8HJU - chains L and Y of the 36 polymer chains in the assembly; structure by electron microscopy, 2.80 A resolution.

== Chain L ==
Protein: Reaction center protein L chain
From: Roseiflexus castenholzii DSM 13941
UniProt: A7NQE8 (A7NQE8_ROSCS); residues 1-315 here = UniProt positions 1-315
Chain sequence (315 residues; each row starts with the number of its first residue):
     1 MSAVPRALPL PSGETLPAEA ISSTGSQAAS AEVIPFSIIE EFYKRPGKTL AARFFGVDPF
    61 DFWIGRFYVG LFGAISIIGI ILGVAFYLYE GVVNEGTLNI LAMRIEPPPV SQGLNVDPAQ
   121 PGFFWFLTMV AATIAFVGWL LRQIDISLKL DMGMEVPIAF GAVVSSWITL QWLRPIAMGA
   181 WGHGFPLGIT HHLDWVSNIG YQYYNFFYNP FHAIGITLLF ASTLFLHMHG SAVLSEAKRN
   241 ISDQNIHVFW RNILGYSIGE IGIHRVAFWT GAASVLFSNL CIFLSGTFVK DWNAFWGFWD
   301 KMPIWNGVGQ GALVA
Disordered / not traced: 1-5, 21-28
Metal / ion sites: Fe ion: His-229, His-264 (shared with 3 residues of chain M)
Ligand contacts:
  - bacteriochlorophyll a (BCL), molecule 1: Val-84, Tyr-87, Phe-136, Trp-167, Leu-170, Phe-185, Ile-189, Thr-190, His-192, Leu-193, Val-196
  - bacteriochlorophyll a (BCL), molecule 2: Phe-136, Phe-160, Val-163, Val-164, Ser-166, Trp-167, Leu-170, Trp-195, Val-196, Ser-197, Ile-199, Gly-200, Tyr-201, Phe-206, Phe-207, His-212, Gly-215, Ile-216, Leu-219, Phe-220, Val-275, Ser-278, Asn-279, Cys-281, Ile-282
  - bacteriochlorophyll a (BCL), molecule 3: Val-196, Tyr-201, Phe-207, Phe-220
  - bacteriopheophytin a (BPH), molecule 1: Gly-79, Ile-80, Gly-83, Val-84, Tyr-87, Thr-128, Ala-132, Ala-135, Phe-136, Trp-139, Gln-143, Val-156, Ala-159, Phe-160, Val-163, Trp-167, Phe-185, Leu-187, Gly-188, Ile-189, His-192, Leu-219, Gly-271, Ala-272, Val-275
  - bacteriopheophytin a (BPH), molecule 2: Phe-207, Ala-213, Ile-216, Thr-217, Phe-220, Ala-221, Leu-224
  - bacteriopheophytin a (BPH), molecule 3: Phe-220, Thr-223, Leu-224, His-227, Met-228, Trp-250, Ile-253, Leu-254
  - Menaquinone 11 (MQE; 2-methyl-3-[(2E,6E,10E,14E,18E,22E,26E,30E,34E,38E)-3,7,11,15,19,23,27,31,35,39,43-undecamethyltetratetraconta-2,6,10,1 4,18,22,26,30,34,38,42-undecaen-1-yl]naphthalene-1,4-dione), molecule 1: Phe-67, Tyr-68, Val-69, Gly-73, Ile-77, Ile-80, Ile-81, Val-84, Leu-88, Trp-139, Arg-142
  - Menaquinone 11 (MQE), molecule 2: Leu-218, Phe-225, Met-228, His-229, Ala-232, Ile-246, His-247, Trp-250, Tyr-256, Ser-257, Ile-258, Gly-259, Glu-260, Ile-263, Val-266, Trp-269, Thr-270, Ala-273, Phe-277, Phe-288

== Chain Y ==
Protein: Subunit Y
From: Roseiflexus castenholzii DSM 13941
Chain sequence (39 residues; each row starts with the number of its first residue):
     1 MNWIVATFML MFVLVAFLPL VVSLAYTWVT NPETQSTEE
Disordered / not traced: 33-39
Ligand contacts:
  - diacyl glycerol (DGA): Val-21, Val-22, Ala-25, Tyr-26, Val-29, Thr-30
  - Menaquinone 11 (MQE; 2-methyl-3-[(2E,6E,10E,14E,18E,22E,26E,30E,34E,38E)-3,7,11,15,19,23,27,31,35,39,43-undecamethyltetratetraconta-2,6,10,1 4,18,22,26,30,34,38,42-undecaen-1-yl]naphthalene-1,4-dione): Trp-3, Thr-7, Leu-10, Met-11, Leu-14, Val-15, Phe-17, Leu-18, Val-21, Leu-24
Reported in the primary citation:
  - binding site for beta,psi-caroten-4-one: Met-11

== How chain L and chain Y interact ==
Contacting residue pairs - 30 pairs, chain L then chain Y:
  Ser-165(L) with Ala-16(Y)
  Thr-169(L) with Val-13(Y)
  Leu-173(L) with Met-9(Y), hydrophobic; Phe-12(Y), hydrophobic; Val-13(Y), hydrophobic
  Ile-176(L) with Val-5(Y), hydrophobic; Met-9(Y), hydrophobic
  Ala-177(L) with Asn-2(Y); Ala-6(Y), hydrophobic
  Arg-265(L) with Thr-27(Y); Asn-31(Y)
  Phe-268(L) with Ser-23(Y)
  Trp-269(L) with Leu-20(Y); Ser-23(Y), hydrogen bond; Leu-24(Y); Thr-27(Y)
  Ala-273(L) with Leu-20(Y)
  Leu-276(L) with Ala-16(Y); Phe-17(Y); Leu-20(Y), hydrophobic
  Phe-277(L) with Phe-17(Y)
  Asn-279(L) with Val-13(Y)
  Leu-280(L) with Val-13(Y), hydrophobic; Leu-14(Y), hydrophobic; Phe-17(Y), hydrophobic
  Phe-283(L) with Ala-6(Y); Met-9(Y), hydrophobic; Leu-10(Y)
  Leu-284(L) with Leu-10(Y), hydrophobic
  Phe-288(L) with Trp-3(Y), hydrophobic
Other interface residues (no listed pair), chain L (20 interface residues in all): Ile-158, Trp-172, Ala-272, Thr-287
Other interface residues (no listed pair), chain Y (18 interface residues in all): Thr-7, Pro-19

== Overview ==
20 residues of chain L and 18 residues of chain Y are in contact, with 1 hydrogen bond. Its one
hydrogen-bonded contact is Trp-269(L)/Ser-23(Y). One Menaquinone 11 molecule is bound between chain L and
chain Y. From the paper: a binding site for beta,psi-caroten-4-one at Met-11(Y).
Chain L is Reaction center protein L chain and chain Y is Subunit Y, both from Roseiflexus castenholzii DSM
13941; the structure, Cryo-EM structure of native RC-LH complex from Roseiflexus castenholzii at 10,000 lux,
was determined by electron microscopy, deposited together with 8HJV, 8J5O and 8J5P.
